4JNB - chain A; structure by X-ray diffraction, 3.00 A resolution.

# Chain A
Molecule: Dual specificity protein phosphatase 12
From: Homo sapiens
Notes: EC 3.1.3.16, 3.1.3.48; fragment: catalytic domain
UniProt: Q9UNI6 (DUS12_HUMAN); residues 27-193 here = UniProt positions 27-193
Sequence (167 residues; numbered 27 to 193; the number before each row is that of its first residue):
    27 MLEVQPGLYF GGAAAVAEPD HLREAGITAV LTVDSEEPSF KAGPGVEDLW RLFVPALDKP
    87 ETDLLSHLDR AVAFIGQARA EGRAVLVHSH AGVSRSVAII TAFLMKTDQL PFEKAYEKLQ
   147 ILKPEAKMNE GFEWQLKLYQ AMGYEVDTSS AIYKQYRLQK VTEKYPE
Disordered / not traced: 187-193
Differences from the reference sequence: engineered mutation A97 (Cys in Q9UNI6), S115 (Cys in Q9UNI6)
Curated features (UniProtKB/Swiss-Prot):
  - binding site (substrate): H116 to R121

# Summary
UniProt lists 6 substrate-binding residues.
Chain A is Dual specificity protein phosphatase 12 (Homo sapiens); the structure, Crystal structure of the
Catalytic Domain of Human DUSP12, was determined by X-ray diffraction together with 4JMJ, 4JMK and 4KI9 from
the same study.
